Entry 8E9H (electron microscopy, 2.70 A resolution); this record covers chains B and D of the 15 polymer chains in the assembly.

== Chain B ==
Protein: NADH-quinone oxidoreductase subunit B
Source organism: Mycolicibacterium smegmatis MC2 155
Notes: EC 7.1.1.-
Reference sequence: A0QU35 (NUOB_MYCS2); residue numbers follow UniProt; this construct covers 1-184
Chain sequence (184 residues; each row starts with the number of its first residue):
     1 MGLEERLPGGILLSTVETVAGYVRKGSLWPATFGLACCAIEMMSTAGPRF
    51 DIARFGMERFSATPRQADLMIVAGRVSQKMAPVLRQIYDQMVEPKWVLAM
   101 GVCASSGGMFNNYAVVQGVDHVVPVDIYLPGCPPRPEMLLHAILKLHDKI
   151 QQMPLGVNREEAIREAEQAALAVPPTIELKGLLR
Not modelled in the structure: 1
Curated features (UniProtKB/Swiss-Prot):
  - binding site ([4Fe-4S] cluster): Cys37, Cys38, Cys103, Cys132
Metal / ion sites: 4Fe-4S cluster Fe: Cys37, Cys38, Cys103, Cys132
Ligand contacts:
  - menaquinone-9 (MQ9): Trp29, Ala31, Thr32, Phe33, Gly34, Leu35, Ala36, Ala39, Ile40, Met42, Met43, Ala46, Glu58, Arg59, Phe60
  - 4Fe-4S cluster (SF4): Ala36, Cys37, Cys38, Gly74, Arg75, Gly101, Val102, Cys103, Phe110, Gly131, Cys132, Pro133

== Chain D ==
Protein: NADH-quinone oxidoreductase subunit D
Source organism: Mycolicibacterium smegmatis MC2 155
Reference sequence: A0QU33 (NUOD_MYCS2); residues 1-442 here = UniProt positions 1-442
Chain sequence (442 residues; numbered 1 to 442; the number before each row is that of its first residue):
     1 MSTSTVPPDGGEKVVVVGGNDWHEVVAAARAGAAAQAGERIVVNMGPQHP
    51 STHGVLRLILEIEGEIITEARCGIGYLHTGIEKNLEYRNWTQGVTFVTRM
   101 DYLSPFFNETAYCLGVEKLLGITDDIPERASVIRVMLMELNRISSHLVAL
   151 ATGGMELGAMSAMFYGFREREEILRVFESITGLRMNHAYIRPGGLAADLP
   201 DDAITQVRRLVEILPKRLKDLEDLLNENYIWKARTVGVGYLDLTGCMALG
   251 ITGPILRSTGLPHDLRKAQPYCGYENYEFDVITDDRCDSYGRYIIRVKEM
   301 HESVKIVEQCLARLKPGPVMISDKKLAWPADLKLGPDGLGNSPEHIAKIM
   351 GRSMEGLIHHFKLVTEGIRVPPGQVYVAVESPRGELGVHMVSDGGTRPYR
   401 VHYRDPSFTNLQAVAATCEGGMVADAIAAVASIDPVMGGVDR
Not modelled in the structure: 1-35
Ligand contacts: menaquinone-9 (MQ9): Pro50, His53, Gly54, Tyr102, Leu103, Thr152, Met155, Met160, Phe164
What the authors report for this chain:
  - binding site for menaquinone-9: His53, Tyr102

== Interface between chain B and chain D ==
Residue-residue contacts (74; chain B residue first):
  Thr32(B) - Gln48(D)  hydrogen bond (backbone-side chain)
  Phe33(B) - Gln48(D)
  Gly34(B) - His53(D)
  Gly34(B) - Gly54(D)
  Leu35(B) - Val55(D)  hydrophobic
  Ala36(B) - Leu77(D)  hydrophobic
  Ala36(B) - Tyr102(D)  hydrogen bond (backbone-side chain)
  Cys37(B) - Tyr102(D)  hydrophobic
  Cys37(B) - Met185(D)
  Cys37(B) - Asn186(D)  hydrogen bond
  Ile40(B) - Tyr102(D)  hydrophobic
  Ile40(B) - Leu103(D)  hydrophobic
  Ile40(B) - Phe167(D)
  Ile40(B) - Arg170(D)
  Ile40(B) - Met185(D)  hydrophobic
  Glu41(B) - Arg184(D)  salt bridge
  Glu41(B) - Met185(D)
  Met43(B) - Phe167(D)  hydrophobic
  Ser44(B) - Phe167(D)
  Ser44(B) - Arg170(D)
  Ser44(B) - Glu171(D)
  Ser44(B) - Arg184(D)
  Ala46(B) - Phe164(D)
  Pro48(B) - Phe164(D)
  Arg49(B) - Glu171(D)  salt bridge
  Arg49(B) - Arg175(D)
  Arg49(B) - Arg184(D)
  Ala62(B) - Gln48(D)  hydrogen bond (backbone-side chain)
  Ala62(B) - Pro50(D)  hydrophobic
  Pro64(B) - Gln48(D)
  Arg75(B) - Leu77(D)
  Arg75(B) - Thr79(D)  hydrogen bond
  Arg75(B) - Arg99(D)  hydrogen bond (side chain-backbone)
  Arg75(B) - Gly438(D)
  Ser77(B) - Gly75(D)  hydrogen bond (side chain-backbone)
  Ser77(B) - Tyr76(D)  hydrogen bond (side chain-backbone)
  Ser77(B) - Leu77(D)
  Ser77(B) - His78(D)
  Lys79(B) - Ile74(D)  hydrogen bond (side chain-backbone)
  Lys79(B) - Gly75(D)
  Lys79(B) - Tyr76(D)
  Met80(B) - Pro47(D)  hydrophobic
  Met80(B) - Gly54(D)
  Met80(B) - Tyr76(D)
  Val83(B) - Pro47(D)  hydrophobic
  Val83(B) - Tyr76(D)  hydrophobic
  Ile87(B) - Gln48(D)
  Met109(B) - Asn84(D)
  Met109(B) - Thr95(D)
  Met109(B) - Phe96(D)  hydrophobic
  Met109(B) - Arg99(D)
  Phe110(B) - Thr79(D)
  Phe110(B) - Ile81(D)  hydrophobic
  Phe110(B) - Asn84(D)
  Phe110(B) - Phe96(D)  hydrophobic
  Phe110(B) - Arg99(D)
  Asn111(B) - Asn84(D)
  Asn112(B) - Thr79(D)  hydrogen bond (side chain-backbone)
  Asn112(B) - Gly80(D)  hydrogen bond (side chain-backbone)
  Asn112(B) - Asn84(D)
  Tyr113(B) - His78(D)  hydrogen bond
  Tyr113(B) - Gly80(D)
  Tyr113(B) - Lys83(D)
  Ala114(B) - His78(D)
  Ala114(B) - Thr79(D)
  Ala114(B) - Gly80(D)
  Val115(B) - Thr79(D)
  Cys132(B) - Arg99(D)  hydrogen bond
  Cys132(B) - Asn186(D)
  Pro133(B) - Met185(D)  hydrophobic
  Pro133(B) - Asn186(D)
  Arg135(B) - Glu178(D)  salt bridge
  Arg135(B) - Arg184(D)
  Pro136(B) - Arg184(D)
Other interface residues (no listed pair), chain B (34 interface residues in all): Gly47, Phe50
Other interface residues (no listed pair), chain D (33 interface residues in all): Val148, Arg168

== Overview ==
34 residues of chain B face 33 of chain D across their interface; the contacts include 13 hydrogen bonds and 3
salt bridges. Polar contacts include Glu41(B)-Arg184(D), Arg49(B)-Glu171(D) and Arg135(B)-Glu178(D).
Menaquinone-9 is bound between chain B and chain D. Bound to chain B: 4Fe-4S cluster. The paper reports a
binding site for menaquinone-9 at His53(D) and Tyr102(D).
Here chain B is NADH-quinone oxidoreductase subunit B and chain D is NADH-quinone oxidoreductase subunit D,
both from Mycolicibacterium smegmatis MC2 155. Entry 8E9H (Mycobacterial respiratory complex I, fully-inserted
quinone) was determined by electron microscopy (same publication as 8E9G and 8E9I).
